8FOL - chain A; structure by X-ray diffraction, 2.65 A resolution.

== Chain A ==
Molecule: Pyruvate formate-lyase 1-activating enzyme
Organism: Escherichia coli K-12
Notes: EC 1.97.1.4
UniProt: P0A9N4 (PFLA_ECOLI); residues 1-245 here correspond to UniProt positions 2-246 (UniProt number = residue number + 1)
Sequence (245 residues; each row starts with the number of its first residue):
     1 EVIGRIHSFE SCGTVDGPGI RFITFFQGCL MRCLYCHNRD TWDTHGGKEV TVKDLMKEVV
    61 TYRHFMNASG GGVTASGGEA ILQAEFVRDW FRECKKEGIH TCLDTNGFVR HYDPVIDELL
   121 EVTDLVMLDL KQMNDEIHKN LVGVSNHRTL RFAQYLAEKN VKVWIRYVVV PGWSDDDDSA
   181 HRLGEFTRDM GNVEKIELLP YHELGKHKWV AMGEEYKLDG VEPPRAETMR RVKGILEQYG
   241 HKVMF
Differences from the reference sequence: engineered mutation E1 (Ser2 in P0A9N4), K53 (Glu54 in P0A9N4), E93 (Ala94 in P0A9N4), H111 (Arg112 in P0A9N4), K139 (Gln140 in P0A9N4), R151 (Glu152 in P0A9N4), Q154 (Lys155 in P0A9N4), E158 (Asn159 in P0A9N4), E222 (Lys223 in P0A9N4), R225 (Lys226 in P0A9N4), A226 (Lys227 in P0A9N4), R230 (Glu231 in P0A9N4)
Curated features (UniProtKB/Swiss-Prot):
  - binding site ([4Fe-4S] cluster): C29, C33, C36
  - binding site (S-adenosyl-L-methionine): Y35 to H37, G78, D129 to K131, H202
Bound ions: 4Fe-4S cluster Fe: C29, C33, C36 (together with S-adenosylmethionine); K+: D104, T105, M127, D129 (together with S-adenosylmethionine)
Ligand contacts:
  - S-adenosylmethionine (SAM): Y35, C36, H37, N38, S76, G77, G78, E79, D104, T105, N106, D129, K131, R166, V168, L199, P200, Y201, H202
  - 4Fe-4S cluster (SF4): C29, M31, R32, C33, Y35, C36, T41, W42, G77, G78, N106, K131

== Summary ==
Ligands of chain A: 4Fe-4S cluster and S-adenosylmethionine. C29, C33 and C36 coordinate a 4Fe-4S cluster Fe
ion. D104, T105, M127 and D129 form the K+ site. From UniProt: 3 [4Fe-4S] cluster-binding residues and 8
S-adenosyl-L-methionine-binding residues.
Chain A is Pyruvate formate-lyase 1-activating enzyme (Escherichia coli K-12); the structure, The structure of
a crystallizable variant of E. coli pyruvate formate-lyase activating enzyme bound to SAM ..., was determined
by X-ray diffraction (same publication as 8FO0 and 8FSI).
